Entry 5IWW (X-ray diffraction, 2.65 A resolution); this record covers chains B and D of the 4 polymer chains in the assembly.

# Chain B
Molecule: Multiple organellar RNA editing factor 9, chloroplastic
Organism: Arabidopsis thaliana
UniProt: Q9LPZ1 (MORF9_ARATH); residue numbers follow UniProt; this construct covers 75-196
Amino-acid sequence (133 residues; numbered 74 to 206; the number before each row is that of its first residue):
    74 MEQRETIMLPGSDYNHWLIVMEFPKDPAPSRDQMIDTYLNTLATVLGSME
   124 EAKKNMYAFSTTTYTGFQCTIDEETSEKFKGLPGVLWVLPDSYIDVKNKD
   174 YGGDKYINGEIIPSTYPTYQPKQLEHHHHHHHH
Disordered / not traced: 74-78, 189-206
Differences from the reference sequence: initiating methionine (74); engineered mutation Ser85 (Cys in Q9LPZ1), Ser187 (Cys in Q9LPZ1); expression tag (197-206)

# Chain D
Molecule: PLS9-ppr
Amino-acid sequence (347 residues; numbered 1 to 347; the number before each row is that of its first residue):
     1 HMELFAELRRQGVAPTVVTYNTLIDGLCKAGKLDEALKLFEEMVEKGIKP
    51 DEFTFSSVLKACARLGALELGKQIHGYVIKSGFEGNVVVYNALIDMYSKC
   101 GLLEEARKVFDEMPEKDVVTYNTLIDGLCKAGKLDEALKLFEEMVEKGIK
   151 PDEFTFSSVLKACARLGALELGKQIHGYVIKSGFESNVVVYNALIDMYSK
   201 CGLLEEARKVFDEMPEKDVVTYNTLIDGLCKAGKLDEALKLFEEMVEKGI
   251 KPDEFTFSSVLKACARLGALELGKQIHGYVIKSGFESNVVVYNALIDMYS
   301 KCGLLEEARKVFDEMPEKDELTYRRVVESYCRAKRFELEHHHHHHHH
Disordered / not traced: 1-14, 315-347

# Chain B / chain D interface
Contacting residue pairs (43):
  Ile80(B) - Leu239(D)
  Ile80(B) - Lys240(D)
  Ile80(B) - Glu243(D)
  Ile80(B) - Leu272(D)
  Met81(B) - Glu243(D)
  Met81(B) - Gln275(D)
  Leu82(B) - Phe242(D)  hydrophobic
  Leu82(B) - Gln275(D)  hydrogen bond (backbone-side chain)
  Leu82(B) - Ile276(D)
  Pro83(B) - Val246(D)  hydrophobic
  Pro83(B) - Glu247(D)
  Ser85(B) - Gln275(D)
  Tyr87(B) - Glu271(D)  hydrogen bond
  Tyr87(B) - Gln275(D)
  Leu91(B) - Gly278(D)
  Leu91(B) - Lys282(D)
  Val93(B) - Ile281(D)  hydrophobic
  Thr136(B) - Ile281(D)
  Thr136(B) - Lys282(D)
  Tyr137(B) - Ile281(D)  hydrophobic
  Tyr137(B) - Lys282(D)
  Gln141(B) - Lys282(D)
  Leu159(B) - Lys310(D)  hydrogen bond (backbone-side chain)
  Trp160(B) - His277(D)
  Trp160(B) - Ile281(D)
  Trp160(B) - Glu286(D)
  Trp160(B) - Glu307(D)
  Trp160(B) - Lys310(D)
  Trp160(B) - Val311(D)  hydrophobic
  Trp160(B) - Glu314(D)
  Leu162(B) - Lys274(D)
  Leu162(B) - His277(D)
  Leu162(B) - Gly278(D)
  Leu162(B) - Ile281(D)  hydrophobic
  Leu162(B) - Tyr299(D)
  Pro163(B) - Gln275(D)
  Asp164(B) - Lys282(D)  salt bridge
  Ser165(B) - Lys282(D)  hydrogen bond (backbone-side chain)
  Tyr166(B) - Tyr279(D)
  Ile167(B) - Lys282(D)
  Val169(B) - Val246(D)
  Val169(B) - Glu247(D)
  Tyr174(B) - Lys282(D)  hydrogen bond (backbone-side chain)
Also at the interface, not in a pair above, chain B (23 interface residues in all): Glu146, Val161
Also at the interface, not in a pair above, chain D (23 interface residues in all): Gly284

# Overview
Chain B and chain D each contribute 23 residues to their interface, with 5 hydrogen bonds and 1 salt bridge.
Polar contacts include Asp164(B)-Lys282(D), Leu82(B)-Gln275(D) and Tyr87(B)-Glu271(D).
Here chain B is Multiple organellar RNA editing factor 9, chloroplastic (Arabidopsis thaliana) and chain D is
PLS9-ppr. Entry 5IWW (Crystal structure of RNA editing factor of designer PLS-type PPR/9R protein in complex
with MORF9/RIP9) was determined by X-ray diffraction (same publication as 5GI0 and 5IZW).
